6TB9 - chains S4 and A3 of the 42 polymer chains in the assembly; structure by electron microscopy, 3.56 A resolution.

== Chain S4 ==
Name: Major capsid protein Rcc01687
From: Rhodobacter capsulatus
Reference sequence: D5ATZ3 (D5ATZ3_RHOCB); residues 1-386 here correspond to UniProt positions 13-398 (UniProt number = residue number + 12)
Amino-acid sequence (386 residues; numbered 1 to 386; the number before each row is that of its first residue):
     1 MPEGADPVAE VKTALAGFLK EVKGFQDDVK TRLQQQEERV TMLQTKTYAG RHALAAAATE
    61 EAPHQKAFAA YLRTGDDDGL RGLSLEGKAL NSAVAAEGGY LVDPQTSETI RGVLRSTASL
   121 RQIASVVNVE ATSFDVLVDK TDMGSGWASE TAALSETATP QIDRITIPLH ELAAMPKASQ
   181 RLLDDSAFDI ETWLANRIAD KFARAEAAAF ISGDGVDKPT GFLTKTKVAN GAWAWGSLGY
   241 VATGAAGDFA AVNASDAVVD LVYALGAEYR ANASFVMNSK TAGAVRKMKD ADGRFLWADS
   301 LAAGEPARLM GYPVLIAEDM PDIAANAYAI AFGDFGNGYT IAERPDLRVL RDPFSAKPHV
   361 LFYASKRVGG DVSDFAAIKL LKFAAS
Not modelled in the structure: 1-88, 299-304, 386

== Chain A3 ==
Name: Head spike base Rcc01079
From: Rhodobacter capsulatus
Reference sequence: A0A507Z9H3 (A0A507Z9H3_RHOCA); residue numbers follow UniProt; this construct covers 1-84
Amino-acid sequence (84 residues; each row starts with the number of its first residue):
     1 MDVFAKHAVS LESPAVRHYE ITPSDSTDLA RRPRALRVQT GGTLVLRDET GITVTYTVFA
    61 GEILPVRPVR VLATGTTATA VGWE

== How chain S4 and chain A3 interact ==
Residue-residue contacts (4; chain S4 residue first):
  A251(S4) - E49(A3)
  A291(S4) - S10(A3)
  D292(S4) - A8(A3)
  D292(S4) - S10(A3)
Interface residues without a listed pair, chain S4 (4 interface residues in all): G293
Interface residues without a listed pair, chain A3 (5 interface residues in all): L11, E12

== In short ==
4 residues of chain S4 and 5 residues of chain A3 are in contact.
Here chain S4 is Major capsid protein Rcc01687 and chain A3 is Head spike base Rcc01079, both from Rhodobacter
capsulatus. Entry 6TB9 (Capsid of native GTA particle computed with C5 symmetry) was determined by electron
microscopy together with 6TBA, 6TE8, 6TE9, 6TEB, 6TEH, 6TO8 and 3 further entries from the same study.
